PDB entry 8UAA | electron microscopy, 3.40 A resolution | chains A and F of the 7 polymer chains in the assembly

[Chain A (and F)]
Protein: Cell division control protein 48
Source organism: Saccharomyces cerevisiae
Notes: EC 3.6.4.6; chain F of this document is another copy of the same molecule, construct and numbering; everything in this record applies to it too
Reference sequence: P25694 (CDC48_YEAST); residue numbers follow UniProt; this construct covers 1-835
Amino-acid sequence (835 residues; numbered 1 to 835; the number before each row is that of its first residue):
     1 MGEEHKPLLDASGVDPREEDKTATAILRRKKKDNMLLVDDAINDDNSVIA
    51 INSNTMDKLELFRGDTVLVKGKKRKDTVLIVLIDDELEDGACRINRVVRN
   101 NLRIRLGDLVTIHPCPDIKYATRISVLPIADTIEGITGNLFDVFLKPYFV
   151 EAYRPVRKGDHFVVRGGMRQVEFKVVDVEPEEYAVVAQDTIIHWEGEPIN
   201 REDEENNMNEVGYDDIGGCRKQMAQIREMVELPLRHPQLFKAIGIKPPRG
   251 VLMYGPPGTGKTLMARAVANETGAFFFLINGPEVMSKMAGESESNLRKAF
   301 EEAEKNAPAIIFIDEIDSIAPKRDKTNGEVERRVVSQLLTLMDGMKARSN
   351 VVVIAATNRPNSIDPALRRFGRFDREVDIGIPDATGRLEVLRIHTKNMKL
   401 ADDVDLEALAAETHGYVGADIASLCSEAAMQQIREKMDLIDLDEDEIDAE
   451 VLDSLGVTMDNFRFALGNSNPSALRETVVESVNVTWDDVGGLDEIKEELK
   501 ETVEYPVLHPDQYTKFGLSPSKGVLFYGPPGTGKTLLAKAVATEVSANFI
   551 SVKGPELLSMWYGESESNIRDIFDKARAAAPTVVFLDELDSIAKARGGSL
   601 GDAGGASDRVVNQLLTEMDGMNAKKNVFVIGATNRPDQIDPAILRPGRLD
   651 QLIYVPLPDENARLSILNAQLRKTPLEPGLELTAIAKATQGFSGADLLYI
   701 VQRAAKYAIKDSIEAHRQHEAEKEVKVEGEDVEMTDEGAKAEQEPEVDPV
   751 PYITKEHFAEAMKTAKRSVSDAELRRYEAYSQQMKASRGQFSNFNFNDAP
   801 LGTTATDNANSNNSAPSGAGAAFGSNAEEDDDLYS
Not modelled in the structure: 1-210, 243-245, 444-446, 726-743, 785-835 (chain F: 1-220, 256-259, 381-382, 439-456, 471-492, 516-521, 530-531, 656-658, 715-743, 769-835)
Ion coordination: Mg2+ site 1: T262 (together with 08T); Mg2+ site 2: T535 (together with 08T)
Ligand contacts:
  - 08T ([[[(2R,3S,4R,5R)-5-(6-aminopurin-9-yl)-3,4-bis(oxidanyl)oxolan-2-yl]methoxy-oxidanyl-phosphoryl]oxy-oxidanyl-phosphoryl]oxy-tris(fluoranyl)beryllium): D215, I216, G217, P256, P257, G258, T259, G260, K261, T262, L263, N358, V390, H394, G418, A419
  - 08T: D488, V489, G490, L492, P529, P530, G531, T532, G533, K534, T535, L536, D587, E588, N634, I666, Q670, G694, A695, L698
Curated features (UniProtKB/Swiss-Prot):
  - binding site (ATP): P257 to L263, N358, H394, G531 to L536
  - modified residue: S472 (Phosphoserine), S519 (Phosphoserine), T735 (Phosphothreonine), S770 (Phosphoserine)
  - cross-link (Glycyl lysine isopeptide (Lys-Gly)): K305 (interchain with G-Cter in ubiquitin), K322 (interchain with G-Cter in ubiquitin), K346 (interchain with G-Cter in ubiquitin), K522 (interchain with G-Cter in ubiquitin), K539 (interchain with G-Cter in ubiquitin), K594 (interchain with G-Cter in ubiquitin), K673 (interchain with G-Cter in ubiquitin)
Reported in the primary citation:
  - catalytic residues: E315, R369, R372, E588, R645, R648 (citing earlier work)

[Chain A / chain F interface]
Pairs across the interface (17):
  E228(A) - M430(F)
  L239(A) - I433(F)  hydrophobic
  A242(A) - M398(F)
  A242(A) - K399(F)
  R333(A) - K287(F)
  H509(A) - I713(F)
  K515(A) - A708(F)  hydrogen bond (side chain-backbone)
  K515(A) - I709(F)
  K515(A) - S712(F)
  K515(A) - V750(F)
  K515(A) - P751(F)
  L518(A) - A705(F)  hydrophobic
  G597(A) - S559(F)
  G597(A) - M560(F)
  G598(A) - S559(F)
  G598(A) - M560(F)
  G598(A) - W561(F)
Interface residues without a listed pair, chain A (14 interface residues in all): R323, Y505, D511, Q512, G517
Interface residues without a listed pair, chain F (23 interface residues in all): P282, L558, K673, P675, Q702, K710, V747, D748

[Overview]
Chain A and chain F form an interface of 14 and 23 residues respectively; the contacts include 1 hydrogen
bond. The hydrogen-bonded pair is K515(A)-A708(F). Bound to chain A: compound 08T and 08T. UniProt lists 15
ATP-binding residues on chain A. From the paper: catalytic residues E315(A), R369(A) and R372(A) among others.
Both chains are Cell division control protein 48 (Saccharomyces cerevisiae). Entry 8UAA (Cdc48-Shp1 unfolding
native substrate, Class 3) was determined by electron microscopy together with 8U7T, 8U8I, 8U9C, 8U9P, 8U9Q,
8U9Z and 3 further entries from the same study.
